3I56 - chains Q and 0 of the 31 polymer chains in the assembly; structure by X-ray diffraction, 2.90 A resolution.

Chain Q:
Molecule: 50S ribosomal protein L21e
Source organism: Haloarcula marismortui
Reference sequence: P12734 (RL21_HALMA); residues 0-95 here correspond to UniProt positions 1-96 (UniProt number = residue number + 1)
Amino-acid sequence (96 residues; each row starts with the number of its first residue; numbering starts at 0):
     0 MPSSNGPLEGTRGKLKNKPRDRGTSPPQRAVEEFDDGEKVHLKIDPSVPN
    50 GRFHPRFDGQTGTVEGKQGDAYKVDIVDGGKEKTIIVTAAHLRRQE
Unresolved in the structure: 0
Metal / ion sites: Na+: Asp20, Gly22

Chain 0:
Molecule: 23S ribosomal RNA
Source organism: Haloarcula marismortui ATCC 43049
Sequence (2923 nucleotides; numbered 1 to 2923; the number before each row is that of its first residue):
     1 GUUGGCUACUAUGCCAGCUGGUGGAUUGCUCGGCUCAGGCGCUGAUGAAG
    51 GACGUGCCAAGCUGCGAUAAGCUGUGGGGAGCCGCACGGAGGCGAAGAAC
   101 CACAGAUUUCCGAAUGAGAAUCUCUCUAACAAUUGCUUCGCGCAAUGAGG
   151 AACCCCGAGAACUGAAACAUCUCAGUAUCGGGAGGAACAGAAAACGCAAC
   201 GUGAUGUCGUUAGUAACCGCGAGUGAACGCGAUACAGCCCAAACCGAAGC
   251 CCUCACGGGCAAUGUGGUGUCAGGGCUACCUCUCAUCAGCCGACCGUCUU
   301 CACGAAGUCUCUUGGAAUAGAGCGUGAUACAGGGUGACAACCCCGUACUG
   351 AAGACCAGUACGCUGUGCGGUAGUGCCAGAGUAGCGGGGGUUGGAUAUCC
   401 CUCGCGAAUAACGCAGGCAUCGACUGCGAAGGCUAAACACAACCUGAGAC
   451 CGAUAGUGAACAAGUAGUGUGAACGAACGCUGCAAAGUACCCUCAGAAGG
   501 GAGGCGAAAUAGAGCAUGAAAUCAGUUGGCGAUCGAGCGACAGGGCAUAC
   551 AAGGUCCCUUGACGAAUGACCGAGACGCGAGUCUCCAGUAAGACUCACGG
   601 GAAGCCGAUGUUCUGUCGUACGUUUUGAAAAACGAGCCAGGGAGUGUGUC
   651 UGUAUGGCAAGUCUAACCGGAGUAUCCGGGGAGGCACAGGGAAACCGACA
   701 UGGCCGCAGGGCUUUGCCCGAGGGCCGCCGUCUUCAAGGGCGGGGAGCCA
   751 UGUGGACACGACCCGAAUCCGGACGAUCUACGCAUGGACAAGAUGAAGCG
   801 UGCCGAAAGGCACGUGGAAGUCUGUUAGAGUUGGUGUCCUACAAUACCCU
   851 CUCGUGAUCUAUGUGUAGGGGUGAAAGGCCCAUCGAGUCCGGCAACAGCU
   901 GGUUCCAAUCGAAACAUGUCGAAGCAUGACCUCCGCCGAGGUAGUCUGUG
   951 AGGUAGAGCGACCGAUUGGUGUGUCCGCCUCCGAGAGGAGUCGGCACACC
  1001 UGUCAAACUCCAAACUUACAGACGCUGUUUGACGCGGGGAUUCCGGUGCG
  1051 CGGGGUAAGCCUGUGUACCAGGAGGGGAACAACCCAGAGAUAGGUUAAGG
  1101 UCCCCAAGUGUGGAUUAAGUGUAAUCCUCUGAAGGUGGUCUCGAGCCCUA
  1151 GACAGCCGGGAGGUGAGCUUAGAAGCAGCUACCCUCUAAGAAAAGCGUAA
  1201 CAGCUUACCGGCCGAGGUUUGAGGCGCCCAAAAUGAUCGGGACUCAAAUC
  1251 CACCACCGAGACCUGUCCGUACCACUCAUACUGGUAAUCGAGUAGAUUGG
  1301 CGCUCUAAUUGGAUGGAAGCAGGGGCGAGAGCUCCUGUGGACCGAUUAGU
  1351 GACGAAAAUCCUGGCCAUAGUAGCAGCGAUAGUCGGGUGAGAACCCCGAC
  1401 GGCCUAAUGGAUAAGGGUUCCUCAGCACUGCUGAUCAGCUGAGGGUUAGC
  1451 CGGUCCUAAGUCUCACCGCAACUCGACUGAGACGAAAUGGGAAACAGGUU
  1501 AAUAUUCCUGUGCCAUCAUGCAGUGAAAGUUGACGCCCUGGGGUCGAUCA
  1551 CGCCGGGCAUUCGCCCGGUCGAACCGUCCAACUCCGUGGAAGCCGUAAUG
  1601 GCAGGAAGCGGACGAACGGCGGCAUAGGGAAACGUGAUUCAACCUGGGGC
  1651 CCAUGAAAAGACGAGCAUGAUGUCCGUACCGAGAACCGACACAGGUGUCC
  1701 AUGGCGGCGAAAGCCAAGGCCUGUCGGGAGCAACCAACGUUAGGGAAUUC
  1751 GGCAAGUUAGUCCCGUACCUUCGGAAGAAGGGAUGCCUGCUCCGGAACGG
  1801 AGCAGGUCGCAGUGACUCGGAAGCUCGGACUGUCUAGUAACAACAUAGGU
  1851 GACCGCAAAUCCGCAAGGACUCGUACGGUCACUGAAUCCUGCCCAGUGCA
  1901 GGUAUCUGAACACCUCGUACAAGAGGACGAAGGACCUGUCAACGGCGGGG
  1951 GUAACUAUGACCCUCUUAAGGUAGCGUAGUACCUUGCCGCAUCAGUAGCG
  2001 GCUUGCAUGAAUGGAUUAACCAGAGCUUCACUGUCCCAACGUUGGGCCCG
  2051 GUGAACUGUACAUUCCAGUGCGGAGUCUGGAGACACCCAGGGGGAAGCAA
  2101 AGACCCUAUGGAGCUUUACUGCAGGCUGUCGCUGAGACGUGGUCGCCGAU
  2151 GUGCAGCAUAGGUAGGAGUCGUUACAGAGGUACCCGCGCUAGCGGGCCAC
  2201 CCAGACAACAGUGAAAUACUACCCGUCGGUGACUGCGACUCUCACUCCGG
  2251 GAGGAGGACACCGAUAGCCGGGCAGUUUGACUGGGGCGGUACGCGCUCGA
  2301 AAAGAUAUCGAGCGCGCCCUAUGGUCAUCUCAGCCGGGACAGAGACCCGG
  2351 CGAAGAGUGCAAGAGCAAAAGAUGACUUGACAGUGUUCUUCCCAACGAGG
  2401 AACGCUGACGCGAAAGCGUGGUCUAGCGAACCAAUUAGCCUGCUUGAUGC
  2451 GGGCAAUUGAUGACAGAAAAGCUACCCUAGGGAUAACAGAGUCGUCACUC
  2501 GCAAGAGCACAUAUCGACCGAGUGGCUUGCUACCUCGAUGUCGGUUCCCU
  2551 CCAUCCUGCCCGUGCAGAAGCGGGCAAGGGUGAGGUUGUUCGCCUAUUAA
  2601 AGGAGGUCGUGAGCUGGGUUUAGACCGUCGUGAGACAGGUCGGCUGCUAU
  2651 CUACUGGGUGUGUAAUGGUGUCUGACAAGAACGACCGUAUAGUACGAGAG
  2701 GAACUACGGUUGGUGGCCACUGGUGUACCGGUUGUUCGAGAGAGCACGUG
  2751 CCGGGUAGCCACGCCACACGGGGUAAGAGCUGAACGCAUCUAAGCUCGAA
  2801 ACCCACUUGGAAAAGAGACACCGCCGAGGUCCCGCGUACAAGACGCGGUC
  2851 GAUAGACUCGGGGUGUGCGCGUCGAGGUAACGAGACGUUAAGCCCACGAG
  2901 CACUAACAGACCAAAGCCAUCAU
Unresolved in the structure: 1-9, 126-127, 715, 971-998, 1560, 1952-1963, 2137-2236, 2339-2343, 2665-2666, 2915-2923
Modified positions: 1MA (6-hydro-1-methyladenosine-5'-monophosphate) at position 628, OMU (o2'-methyluridine 5'-monophosphate) at position 2587, OMG (o2'-methylguanosine-5'-monophosphate) at position 2588, UR3 (3-methyluridine-5'-monophoshate) at position 2619, PSU (pseudouridine-5'-monophosphate) at position 2621
Metal / ion sites: Na+ site 1 near U12 (its only coordinating residue here); Mg2+ site 1 near G28 (its only coordinating residue here); Na+ site 2 near C40 (its only coordinating residue here); Na+ site 3 near G56 (its only coordinating residue here); Na+ site 4 near U108 (its only coordinating residue here); Mg2+ site 2 near U115 (its only coordinating residue here); Na+ site 5 near C141 (its only coordinating residue here); Na+ site 6 near U146 (its only coordinating residue here); Mg2+ site 3: C162, U2276; Na+ site 7: A165, A166; Mg2+ site 4: A166, G219; Mg2+ site 5: A167, C168; 45 more Na+ sites not listed; 67 more Mg2+ sites not listed; 16 more Sr2+ sites not listed
Ligand contacts: troleandomycin (TAO): C839, A2099, A2100, A2103, A2538, G2540, U2645, G2646

Interface between chain Q and chain 0:
Pairs across the interface (110):
  Pro1(Q) - G2299(0)  base contact
  Pro1(Q) - A2300(0)  base contact
  Pro1(Q) - U2306(0)  phosphate contact
  Pro1(Q) - A2307(0)  phosphate contact
  Ser2(Q) - C2296(0)  hydrogen bond to the base
  Ser2(Q) - U2297(0)  hydrogen bond to the base
  Ser2(Q) - C2298(0)  base contact
  Ser2(Q) - G2310(0)  base contact
  Ser3(Q) - G2295(0)  base contact
  Ser3(Q) - C2296(0)  hydrogen bond to the phosphate
  Asn4(Q) - G2295(0)  hydrogen bond to the phosphate
  Asn4(Q) - U2390(0)  sugar contact
  Asn4(Q) - C2391(0)  phosphate contact
  Gly5(Q) - G2295(0)  hydrogen bond to the phosphate
  Gly5(Q) - C2296(0)  hydrogen bond to the phosphate
  Pro6(Q) - C2296(0)  phosphate contact
  Pro6(Q) - U2424(0)  sugar contact
  Leu7(Q) - C2296(0)  hydrogen bond to the phosphate
  Leu7(Q) - U2297(0)  phosphate contact
  Leu7(Q) - G2363(0)  base contact
  Leu7(Q) - C2423(0)  base contact
  Leu7(Q) - U2424(0)  sugar contact
  Glu8(Q) - C2296(0)  hydrogen bond to the phosphate
  Glu8(Q) - U2297(0)  phosphate contact
  Gly9(Q) - U2297(0)  hydrogen bond to the phosphate
  Thr10(Q) - U2297(0)  hydrogen bond to the phosphate
  Arg11(Q) - A1007(0)  hydrogen bond to the phosphate
  Arg11(Q) - C1008(0)  salt bridge to the phosphate
  Arg11(Q) - U2297(0)  hydrogen bond to the sugar
  Arg11(Q) - C2298(0)  salt bridge to the phosphate
  Arg11(Q) - G2363(0)  sugar contact
  Arg11(Q) - A2364(0)  salt bridge to the phosphate
  Gly12(Q) - G953(0)  phosphate contact
  Lys13(Q) - G953(0)  hydrogen bond to the phosphate
  Lys13(Q) - A2303(0)  phosphate contact
  Lys13(Q) - G2304(0)  salt bridge to the phosphate
  Leu14(Q) - A2364(0)  hydrogen bond to the sugar
  Lys15(Q) - A2364(0)  phosphate contact
  Lys15(Q) - G2365(0)  phosphate contact
  Asn16(Q) - G2365(0)  hydrogen bond to the phosphate
  Lys17(Q) - G953(0)  hydrogen bond to the base
  Pro18(Q) - C1010(0)  phosphate contact
  Arg21(Q) - A2353(0)  hydrogen bond to the base
  Arg21(Q) - A2354(0)  salt bridge to the phosphate
  Arg21(Q) - C2366(0)  phosphate contact
  Gly22(Q) - C2366(0)  hydrogen bond to the phosphate
  Gly22(Q) - A2367(0)  phosphate contact
  Thr23(Q) - C2366(0)  phosphate contact
  Thr23(Q) - A2367(0)  hydrogen bond to the phosphate
  Lys38(Q) - C1019(0)  hydrogen bond to the phosphate
  Lys38(Q) - A1020(0)  salt bridge to the phosphate
  His40(Q) - U949(0)  hydrogen bond to the base
  His40(Q) - G950(0)  hydrogen bond to the sugar
  Lys42(Q) - A951(0)  phosphate contact
  Lys42(Q) - G952(0)  salt bridge to the phosphate
  Pro45(Q) - G2365(0)  sugar contact
  Ser46(Q) - G2365(0)  phosphate contact
  Ser46(Q) - C2366(0)  hydrogen bond to the phosphate
  Ser46(Q) - A2370(0)  hydrogen bond to the base
  Pro48(Q) - A2370(0)  base contact
  Asn49(Q) - C2403(0)  phosphate contact
  Gly50(Q) - A2402(0)  phosphate contact
  Gly50(Q) - C2403(0)  hydrogen bond to the phosphate
  Arg51(Q) - A2402(0)  sugar contact
  His53(Q) - C2388(0)  sugar contact
  His53(Q) - U2389(0)  sugar contact
  Arg55(Q) - G2304(0)  hydrogen bond to the phosphate
  Arg55(Q) - A2305(0)  salt bridge to the phosphate
  Arg55(Q) - U2390(0)  salt bridge to the phosphate
  Arg55(Q) - C2392(0)  hydrogen bond to the sugar
  Phe56(Q) - C2388(0)  phosphate contact
  Phe56(Q) - U2389(0)  phosphate contact
  Asp57(Q) - A951(0)  sugar contact
  Asp57(Q) - A2303(0)  sugar contact
  Gly58(Q) - G950(0)  hydrogen bond to the base
  Gly58(Q) - A951(0)  sugar contact
  Gly58(Q) - A1018(0)  sugar contact
  Gln59(Q) - A1018(0)  hydrogen bond to the sugar
  Thr60(Q) - A1018(0)  hydrogen bond to the base
  Thr60(Q) - C1019(0)  sugar contact
  Gln67(Q) - G2385(0)  base contact
  Gln67(Q) - U2386(0)  hydrogen bond to the sugar
  Gln67(Q) - C2403(0)  hydrogen bond to the sugar
  Gln67(Q) - G2404(0)  phosphate contact
  Gly68(Q) - G2404(0)  phosphate contact
  Asp69(Q) - G2404(0)  hydrogen bond to the phosphate
  Ala70(Q) - C2403(0)  phosphate contact
  Ala70(Q) - G2404(0)  phosphate contact
  Asp77(Q) - C2392(0)  hydrogen bond to the sugar
  Asp77(Q) - C2393(0)  sugar contact
  Gly78(Q) - C2393(0)  sugar contact
  Gly79(Q) - C2393(0)  hydrogen bond to the phosphate
  Gly79(Q) - A2394(0)  phosphate contact
  Lys80(Q) - C2393(0)  phosphate contact
  Lys80(Q) - A2394(0)  hydrogen bond to the phosphate
  Lys80(Q) - A2395(0)  salt bridge to the phosphate
  Lys82(Q) - C2388(0)  phosphate contact
  Lys82(Q) - U2389(0)  salt bridge to the phosphate
  Lys82(Q) - C2392(0)  hydrogen bond to the phosphate
  Lys82(Q) - C2393(0)  salt bridge to the phosphate
  Thr83(Q) - U2387(0)  hydrogen bond to the sugar
  Thr83(Q) - C2388(0)  hydrogen bond to the phosphate
  Ile85(Q) - U2387(0)  sugar contact
  Ile85(Q) - C2403(0)  sugar contact
  Arg93(Q) - U949(0)  sugar contact
  Gln94(Q) - G948(0)  base contact
  Gln94(Q) - U949(0)  hydrogen bond to the base
  Gln94(Q) - C1019(0)  hydrogen bond to the base
  Glu95(Q) - G948(0)  hydrogen bond to the sugar
  Glu95(Q) - U949(0)  hydrogen bond to the sugar
Also at the interface, not in a pair above, chain Q (55 interface residues in all): Lys72, Val76, Glu81, Ile84
Also at the interface, not in a pair above, chain 0 (54 interface residues in all): U1009, C1011, A2311, G2418, U2422, A2425

Summary:
The interface between chain Q and chain 0 involves 55 residues on one side and 54 on the other; the contacts
include 43 hydrogen bonds and 12 salt bridges. Polar pairs include Ser2(Q)-C2296(0), Ser2(Q)-U2297(0) and
Lys17(Q)-G953(0). Bound to chain 0: troleandomycin.
Chain Q is 50S ribosomal protein L21e (Haloarcula marismortui) and chain 0 is 23S ribosomal RNA (Haloarcula
marismortui ATCC 43049); the structure, Co-crystal structure of Triacetyloleandomcyin Bound to the Large
Ribosomal Subunit, was determined by X-ray diffraction, deposited together with 3I55.
